8W2Q - chains A and B of the 5 polymer chains in the assembly; structure by electron microscopy, 3.06 A resolution.

Chain A (and B):
Molecule: RM.BsaXI
Organism: Geobacillus stearothermophilus
Notes: EC 2.1.1.72; chain B of this document is another copy of the same molecule, construct and numbering; everything in this record applies to it too
Reference sequence: A0A4D7QEP1 (A0A4D7QEP1_GEOKU); residue numbers follow UniProt; this construct covers 1-916
Chain sequence (916 residues; each row starts with the number of its first residue):
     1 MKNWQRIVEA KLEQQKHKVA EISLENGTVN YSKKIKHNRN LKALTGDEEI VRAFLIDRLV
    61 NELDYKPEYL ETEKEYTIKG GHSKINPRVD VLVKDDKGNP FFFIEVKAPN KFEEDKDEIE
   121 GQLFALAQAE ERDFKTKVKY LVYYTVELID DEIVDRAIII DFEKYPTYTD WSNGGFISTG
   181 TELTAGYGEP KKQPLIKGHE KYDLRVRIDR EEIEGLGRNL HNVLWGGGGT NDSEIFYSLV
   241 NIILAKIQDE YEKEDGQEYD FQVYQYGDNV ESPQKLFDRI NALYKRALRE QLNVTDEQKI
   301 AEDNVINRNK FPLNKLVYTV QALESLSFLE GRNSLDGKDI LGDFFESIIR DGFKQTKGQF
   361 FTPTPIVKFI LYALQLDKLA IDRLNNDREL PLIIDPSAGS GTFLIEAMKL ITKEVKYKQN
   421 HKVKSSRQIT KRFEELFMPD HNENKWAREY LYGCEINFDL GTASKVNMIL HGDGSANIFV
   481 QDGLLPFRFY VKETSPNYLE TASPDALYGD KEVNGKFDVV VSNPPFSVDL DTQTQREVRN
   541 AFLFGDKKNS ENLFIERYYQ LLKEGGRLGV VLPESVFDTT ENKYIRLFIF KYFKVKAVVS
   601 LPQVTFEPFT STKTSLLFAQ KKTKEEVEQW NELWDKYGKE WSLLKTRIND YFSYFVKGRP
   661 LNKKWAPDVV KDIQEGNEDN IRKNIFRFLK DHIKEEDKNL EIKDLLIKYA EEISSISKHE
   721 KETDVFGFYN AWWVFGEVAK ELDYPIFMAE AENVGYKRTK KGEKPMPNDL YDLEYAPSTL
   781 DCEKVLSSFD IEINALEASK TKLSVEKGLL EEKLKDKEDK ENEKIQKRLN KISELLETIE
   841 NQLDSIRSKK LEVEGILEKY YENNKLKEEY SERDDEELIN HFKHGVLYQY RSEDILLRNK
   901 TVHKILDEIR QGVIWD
Differences from the reference sequence: conflict Val-146 (Ile in A0A4D7QEP1), Leu-292 (Ile in A0A4D7QEP1), Gly-912 (Glu in A0A4D7QEP1)
Ligand contacts: S-adenosylhomocysteine (SAH): Phe-360, Phe-361, Thr-362, Pro-396, Ser-397, Ala-398, Gly-399, Ser-400, Thr-402, Phe-403, Cys-454, Glu-455, Ile-456, Asn-457, Asp-482, Gly-483, Leu-484, Asn-523, Pro-525, Val-528, Phe-554

Interface between chain A and chain B:
Pairs across the interface - 75 pairs, chain A then chain B:
  Gly-226(A) with Leu-530(B); Thr-532(B)
  Gly-227(A) with Asp-531(B)
  Gly-228(A) with Lys-357(B); Ile-456(B); Asp-531(B), hydrogen bond (backbone-side chain)
  Gly-229(A) with Ile-456(B); Asn-457(B)
  Thr-230(A) with Lys-357(B)
  Asn-231(A) with Phe-353(B); Gln-359(B), hydrogen bond
  Ser-233(A) with Phe-353(B)
  Tyr-237(A) with Asn-231(B)
  Thr-295(A) with Lys-33(B)
  Gln-298(A) with Lys-16(B); Arg-308(B), hydrogen bond (backbone-side chain)
  Lys-299(A) with Arg-308(B)
  Glu-302(A) with Glu-302(B); Asp-303(B); Asn-304(B), hydrogen bond
  Asn-309(A) with Phe-458(B)
  Lys-310(A) with Tyr-237(B); Asp-459(B), salt bridge
  Lys-354(A) with Gly-352(B), hydrogen bond (side chain-backbone); Phe-353(B)
  Thr-356(A) with Phe-353(B)
  Lys-357(A) with Arg-350(B)
  Gly-358(A) with Trp-225(B); Arg-350(B)
  Gln-359(A) with Asn-231(B), hydrogen bond
  Ile-456(A) with Gly-229(B)
  Asn-457(A) with Gly-228(B), hydrogen bond (side chain-backbone); Gly-229(B), hydrogen bond (side chain-backbone); Thr-230(B); Asn-231(B), hydrogen bond
  Phe-458(A) with Asn-309(B); Lys-310(B)
  Asp-459(A) with Asn-231(B), hydrogen bond; Lys-310(B), salt bridge
  Pro-486(A) with Glu-68(B)
  Arg-488(A) with Lys-33(B), hydrogen bond (side chain-backbone); Lys-34(B); Ile-35(B); Lys-36(B); Glu-68(B), salt bridge
  Phe-489(A) with Lys-33(B); Lys-34(B); Glu-68(B)
  Val-491(A) with Lys-33(B)
  Pro-525(A) with Gly-227(B)
  Ser-527(A) with Trp-225(B); Gly-226(B)
  Val-528(A) with Gly-226(B); Gly-227(B)
  Asp-529(A) with Asn-222(B); Gly-226(B)
  Leu-530(A) with Val-223(B)
  Asp-531(A) with Val-223(B)
  Thr-532(A) with Tyr-318(B)
  Gln-533(A) with Lys-66(B), hydrogen bond; Val-270(B); Asn-314(B)
  Thr-534(A) with Asn-314(B)
  Arg-536(A) with Tyr-69(B); Asp-95(B), salt bridge; Asp-96(B), salt bridge; Asp-268(B), salt bridge; Asn-269(B)
  Glu-537(A) with Lys-66(B), salt bridge; Tyr-69(B); Asn-314(B), hydrogen bond
  Arg-539(A) with Asp-96(B), hydrogen bond (side chain-backbone); Lys-97(B)
  Asn-540(A) with Asp-96(B); Lys-97(B)
Also at the interface, not in a pair above, chain A (48 interface residues in all): Asn-222, Asp-232, Tyr-284, Asn-293, Val-294, Asp-303, Leu-460, Lys-760
Also at the interface, not in a pair above, chain B (52 interface residues in all): Gly-98, Ile-306, Asn-307, Lys-315, Val-317, Gln-321, Gln-355, Asp-529

Summary:
The interface between chain A and chain B involves 48 residues on one side and 52 on the other, with 14
hydrogen bonds and 7 salt bridges. Polar contacts include Lys-310(A)/Asp-459(B), Arg-488(A)/Glu-68(B) and
Arg-536(A)/Asp-95(B). Ligands of chain A: S-adenosylhomocysteine.
Both chains are RM.BsaXI (Geobacillus stearothermophilus). Entry 8W2Q (BsaXI-DNA complex II) was determined by
electron microscopy.
